PDB entry 9JSZ | electron microscopy, 3.18 A resolution | chains M and I of the 16 polymer chains in the assembly

[Chain M (and I)]
Protein: Ago
Source organism: Novosphingopyxis baekryungensis DSM 16222
Notes: chain I of this document is another copy of the same molecule, construct and numbering; everything in this record applies to it too
Sequence (485 residues; numbered 1 to 485; the number before each row is that of its first residue):
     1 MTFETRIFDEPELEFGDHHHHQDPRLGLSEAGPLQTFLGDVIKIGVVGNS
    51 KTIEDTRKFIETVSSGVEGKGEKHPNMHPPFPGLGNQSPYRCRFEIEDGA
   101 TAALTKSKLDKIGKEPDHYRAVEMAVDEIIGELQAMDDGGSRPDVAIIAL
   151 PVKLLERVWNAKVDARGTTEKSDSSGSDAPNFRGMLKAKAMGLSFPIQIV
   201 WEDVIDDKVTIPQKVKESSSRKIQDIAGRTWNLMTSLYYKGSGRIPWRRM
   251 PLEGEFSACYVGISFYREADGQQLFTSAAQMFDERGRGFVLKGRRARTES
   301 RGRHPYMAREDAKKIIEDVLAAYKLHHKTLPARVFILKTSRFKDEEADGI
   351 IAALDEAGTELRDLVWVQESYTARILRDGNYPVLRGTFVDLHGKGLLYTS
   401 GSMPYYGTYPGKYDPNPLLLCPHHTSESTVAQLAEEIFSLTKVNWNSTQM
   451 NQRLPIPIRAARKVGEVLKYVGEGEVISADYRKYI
Not modelled in the structure: 161-179
Metal / ion sites: Mg2+: Asn446, Ile485 (shared with 2 residues of chain O)
What the authors report for this chain:
  - self-association interface (contacts with another copy of this molecule); pairs are residue here / residue on that copy: Gln134-Arg295 (hydrogen bond), Gly140-Arg244 (backbone contact), Arg142-Asp480, Arg142-Arg244 (backbone contact), Glu253-Arg287, Gly254-Arg285 (backbone contact), Phe256-Arg285 (cation-pi contact), Lys324-Glu360
  - mutagenesis - E97A/G140A/R142A/R244A, Q134A/R142A/R295A/D480A, E253A/F256A/R285A/R287A/K324A/E360A: abolished catalytic activity

[Interface between chain M and chain I]
Contacting residue pairs - 27 pairs, chain M then chain I:
  Gln35(M) - Gly140(I)
  Leu38(M) - Val41(I)
  Leu38(M) - Lys43(I)
  Leu38(M) - Glu95(I)
  Gly39(M) - Val41(I)
  Val41(M) - Leu38(I)
  Val41(M) - Gly39(I)
  Lys43(M) - Phe37(I)
  Lys43(M) - Leu38(I)
  Gln134(M) - Arg295(I)  hydrogen bond
  Ala135(M) - Leu325(I)  hydrophobic
  Asp138(M) - Lys292(I)  salt bridge
  Asp138(M) - Arg295(I)  salt bridge
  Asp138(M) - Ala479(I)
  Gly140(M) - Gly243(I)
  Gly140(M) - Arg244(I)  hydrogen bond (backbone-side chain)
  Ser141(M) - Arg244(I)
  Arg142(M) - Arg244(I)  hydrogen bond (backbone-side chain)
  Arg142(M) - Asp480(I)  salt bridge
  Arg142(M) - Arg482(I)
  Gly243(M) - Arg142(I)  hydrogen bond (backbone-side chain)
  Arg244(M) - Lys43(I)
  Lys292(M) - Asp138(I)
  Arg295(M) - Gln134(I)
  Arg295(M) - Asp138(I)  salt bridge
  Leu325(M) - Ala135(I)  hydrophobic
  Asp480(M) - Arg142(I)  salt bridge
Also at the interface, not in a pair above, chain M (22 interface residues in all): Phe37, Glu95, Glu284, Ala479, Arg482
Also at the interface, not in a pair above, chain I (23 interface residues in all): Gln35, Gly131, Asp137, Ser141

[Overview]
22 residues of chain M face 23 of chain I across their interface, with 4 hydrogen bonds and 5 salt bridges.
Polar contacts include Asp138(M)-Lys292(I), Asp138(M)-Arg295(I) and Arg142(M)-Asp480(I). Asn446(M) and
Ile485(M) coordinate Mg2+. From the paper: E97A/G140A/R142A/R244A, Q134A/R142A/R295A/D480A and
E253A/F256A/R285A/R287A/K324A/E360A of chain M abolish catalytic activity; a self-association interface
involving Gln134(M), Gly140(M) and Arg142(M) among others.
Both chains are Ago (Novosphingopyxis baekryungensis DSM 16222). Entry 9JSZ (active NbaSPARDA complexes) was
determined by electron microscopy, deposited together with 9JSB, 9JSP and 9JT2.
